1PGU - chains A and B; structure by X-ray diffraction, 2.30 A resolution.

[Chain A (and B)]
Molecule: Actin interacting protein 1
Source organism: Saccharomyces cerevisiae
Notes: chain B of this document is another copy of the same molecule, construct and numbering; everything in this record applies to it too
UniProt: P46680 (AIP1_YEAST); residues 1-615 here = UniProt positions 1-615
Chain sequence (615 residues; numbered 1 to 615; the number before each row is that of its first residue):
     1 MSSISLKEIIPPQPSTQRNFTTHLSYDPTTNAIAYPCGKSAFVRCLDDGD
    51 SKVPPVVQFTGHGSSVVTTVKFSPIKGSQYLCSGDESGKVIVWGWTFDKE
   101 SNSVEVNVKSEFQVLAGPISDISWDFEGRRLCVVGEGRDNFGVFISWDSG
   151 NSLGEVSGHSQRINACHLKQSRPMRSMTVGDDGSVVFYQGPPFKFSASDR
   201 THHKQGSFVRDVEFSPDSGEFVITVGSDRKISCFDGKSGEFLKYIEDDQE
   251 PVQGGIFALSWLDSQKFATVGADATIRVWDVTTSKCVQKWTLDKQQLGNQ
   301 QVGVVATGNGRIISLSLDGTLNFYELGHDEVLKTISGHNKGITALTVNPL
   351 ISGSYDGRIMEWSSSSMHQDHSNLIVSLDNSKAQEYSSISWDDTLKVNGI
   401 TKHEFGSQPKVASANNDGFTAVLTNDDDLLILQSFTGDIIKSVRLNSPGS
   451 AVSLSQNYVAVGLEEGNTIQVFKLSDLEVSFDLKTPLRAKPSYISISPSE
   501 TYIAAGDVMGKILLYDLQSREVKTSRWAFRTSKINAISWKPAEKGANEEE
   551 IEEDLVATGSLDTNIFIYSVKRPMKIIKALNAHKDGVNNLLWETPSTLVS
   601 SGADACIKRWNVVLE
Not modelled in the structure: 1, 544-549, 614-615 (chain B: 1, 544-549)
Construct notes: modified residue (174, 177, 360, 367, 509, 574); engineered mutation Arg530 (His in P46680)
Modified / non-standard residues: Mse174, Mse177, Mse360, Mse367, Mse509, Mse574 (selenomethionine; parent Met)
Disulfides: Cys132-Cys166
Bound ions: Zn2+ site 1: Glu330 (shared with His368(B), Asp370(B) of chain B); Zn2+ site 2: His368, Asp370 (shared with His328(B), Glu330(B) of chain B)

[Interface between chain A and chain B]
Residue-residue contacts - 40 pairs, chain A then chain B:
  Asp48(A) - Gln384(B)
  Thr291(A) - Asp293(B)  hydrogen bond
  Thr291(A) - Gln295(B)
  Thr291(A) - Gln296(B)
  Leu292(A) - Asp293(B)
  Asp293(A) - Thr291(B)  hydrogen bond
  Asp293(A) - Leu292(B)
  Asp293(A) - Asp293(B)
  Lys294(A) - Gln295(B)
  Gln295(A) - Thr291(B)  hydrogen bond
  Gln295(A) - Leu292(B)
  Gln295(A) - Lys294(B)  hydrogen bond
  Gln296(A) - Thr291(B)
  Glu325(A) - Ile400(B)
  Leu326(A) - Ile400(B)
  Gly327(A) - Gly399(B)
  Gly327(A) - Ile400(B)
  His328(A) - His368(B)
  His328(A) - Asp370(B)  salt bridge
  His328(A) - Asn398(B)
  His328(A) - Gly399(B)
  His328(A) - Ile400(B)
  Glu330(A) - Mse367(B)
  Glu330(A) - His368(B)  salt bridge
  Glu330(A) - Gln369(B)  hydrogen bond (side chain-backbone)
  Glu330(A) - Asp370(B)
  Mse367(A) - Glu330(B)
  His368(A) - His328(B)
  His368(A) - Glu330(B)  salt bridge
  Gln369(A) - Glu330(B)  hydrogen bond (backbone-side chain)
  Asp370(A) - His328(B)  salt bridge
  Asp370(A) - Glu330(B)
  Gln384(A) - Asp48(B)  hydrogen bond
  Asn398(A) - His328(B)
  Gly399(A) - Gly327(B)
  Gly399(A) - His328(B)
  Ile400(A) - Glu325(B)
  Ile400(A) - Leu326(B)
  Ile400(A) - Gly327(B)
  Ile400(A) - His328(B)
Also at the interface, not in a pair above, chain A (22 interface residues in all): Asp329, Ser366
Also at the interface, not in a pair above, chain B (22 interface residues in all): Asp329, Leu332

[Summary]
The chain A/chain B interface involves 22 residues from each chain, with 7 hydrogen bonds and 4 salt bridges.
Polar pairs include His328(A)-Asp370(B), Glu330(A)-His368(B) and Thr291(A)-Asp293(B). The Zn2+ site 2 is built
by His368(A) and Asp370(A).
Both chains are Actin interacting protein 1 (Saccharomyces cerevisiae). Entry 1PGU (YEAST ACTIN INTERACTING
PROTEIN 1 (AIP1), Se-Met PROTEIN, MONOCLINIC CRYSTAL FORM) was determined by X-ray diffraction together with
1PI6 from the same study.
